PDB entry 2UY2 | X-ray diffraction, 1.60 A resolution | chain A

# Chain A
Protein: Endochitinase
From: Saccharomyces cerevisiae
Notes: EC 3.2.1.14
UniProtKB: P29029 (CHIT_YEAST); numbering as in UniProt (aligned over 22-315)
Sequence (294 residues; each row starts with the number of its first residue):
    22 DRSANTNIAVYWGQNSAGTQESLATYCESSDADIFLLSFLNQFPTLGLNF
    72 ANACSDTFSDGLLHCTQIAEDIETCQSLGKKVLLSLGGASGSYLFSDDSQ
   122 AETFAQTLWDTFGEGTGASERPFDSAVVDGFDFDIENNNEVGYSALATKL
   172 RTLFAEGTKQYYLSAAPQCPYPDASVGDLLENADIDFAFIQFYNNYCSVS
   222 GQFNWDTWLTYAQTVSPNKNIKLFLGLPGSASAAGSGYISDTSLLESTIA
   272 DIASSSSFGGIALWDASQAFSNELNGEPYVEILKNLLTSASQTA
Not modelled in the structure: 22-24, 296, 313-315
Swiss-Prot annotation at these positions:
  - active site: Glu157 (Proton donor)
  - natural variant: Arg23 (R23S: In strain: DBY939 and SEY6210)
Disulfide bonds: Cys48-Cys96, Cys75-Cys86, Cys190-Cys218
From the paper describing this entry:
  - catalytic residues: Asp155, Glu157 (by similarity / conservation)
  - mutagenesis - F210W/A283S, A283S: unchanged catalytic activity

# In short
From UniProt: active-site residue Glu157. The paper reports catalytic residues Asp155 and Glu157; F210W/A283S
and A283S leave catalytic activity unchanged.
Chain A is Endochitinase (Saccharomyces cerevisiae); the structure, ScCTS1_apo crystal structure, was
determined by X-ray diffraction together with 2UY3, 2UY4 and 2UY5 from the same study.
